Entry 6LYN (X-ray diffraction, 2.78 A resolution); this record covers chains A and C of the 3 polymer chains in the assembly.

Chain A:
Molecule: AA98 Fab heavy chain
From: Mus musculus
Notes: antibody fragment or engineered binder
Sequence (217 residues; each row starts with the number of its first residue):
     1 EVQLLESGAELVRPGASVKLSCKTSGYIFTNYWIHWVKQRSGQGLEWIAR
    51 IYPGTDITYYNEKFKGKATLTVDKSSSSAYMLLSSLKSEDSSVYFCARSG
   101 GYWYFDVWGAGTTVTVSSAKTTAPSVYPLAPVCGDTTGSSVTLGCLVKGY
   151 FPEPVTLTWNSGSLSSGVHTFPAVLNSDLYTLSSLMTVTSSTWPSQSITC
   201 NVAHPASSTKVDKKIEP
Unresolved in the structure: 133-137
Cystine bridges: C22-C96, C145-C200

Chain C:
Molecule: Cell surface glycoprotein MUC18
From: Homo sapiens
Notes: fragment: domain 4, domain 5
UniProtKB: P43121 (MUC18_HUMAN); numbering as in UniProt (aligned over 336-519)
Sequence (184 residues; row label = number of the first residue in the row):
   336 QELLVNYVSDVRVSPAAPERQEGSSLTLTCEAESSQDLEFQWLREETGQV
   386 LERGPVLQLHDLKREAGGGYRCVASVPSIPGLNRTQLVNVAIFGPPWMAF
   436 KERKVWVKENMVLNLSCEASGHPRPTISWNVNGTASEQDQDPQRVLSTLN
   486 VLVTPELLETGVECTASNDLGKNTSILFLELVNL
Unresolved in the structure: 519
Cystine bridges: C365-C407, C452-C499
Covalently attached groups: N-acetylglucosamine (NAG) linked to N418, N508
UniProt features mapped onto this chain:
  - glycosylation (N-linked (GlcNAc...) asparagine): N418, N449, N467, N508, N518
From the paper describing this entry:
  - mutagenesis - L392F, L394F, W441A: unchanged binding to AA98
  - mutagenesis - L392F, L394F, W441A: decreased signaling in response to activation of ECs

Chain A / chain C interface:
Contacting residue pairs (20; chain A residue first):
  N31(A) - Q356(C)  hydrogen bond
  W33(A) - F428(C)  hydrophobic
  W33(A) - P458(C)  hydrophobic
  W33(A) - D504(C)  hydrogen bond
  R50(A) - D504(C)  salt bridge
  Y52(A) - D504(C)
  Y52(A) - L505(C)  hydrophobic
  T55(A) - D504(C)  hydrogen bond (side chain-backbone)
  I57(A) - D504(C)
  Y59(A) - D504(C)
  G100(A) - E354(C)
  G101(A) - E354(C)  hydrogen bond (backbone-side chain)
  G101(A) - H457(C)
  Y102(A) - A352(C)  hydrophobic
  Y102(A) - E354(C)
  Y102(A) - N424(C)
  Y102(A) - A426(C)
  Y102(A) - H457(C)
  Y102(A) - Q478(C)  hydrogen bond
  W103(A) - P458(C)  hydrophobic
Also at the interface, not in a pair above, chain A (12 interface residues in all): Y104
Interface features reported in the paper:
  - residue pairs: E354(C)-G101(A), Q356(C)-N31(A), H457(C)-Y102(A), P458(C)-W33(A), Q478(C)-Y102(A), D504(C)-T55(A), D504(C)-W33(A)
  - epitope / paratope residues, chain A: W33(A), Y59(A), Y102(A), W103(A)
  - epitope / paratope residues, chain C: E354(C), Q356(C), H457(C), P458(C), Q478(C), D504(C)

In short:
The interface between chain A and chain C involves 12 residues on one side and 11 on the other, with 5
hydrogen bonds and 1 salt bridge. Among the polar pairs are R50(A)-D504(C), N31(A)-Q356(C) and W33(A)-D504(C).
The paper describes contacts between E354(C) and G101(A), Q356(C) and N31(A) and H457(C) and Y102(A) among
others. From the paper: L392F, L394F and W441A of chain C reduce signaling in response to activation of ECs;
epitope/paratope residues W33(A), Y59(A) and E354(C) among others.
Here chain A is AA98 Fab heavy chain (Mus musculus) and chain C is Cell surface glycoprotein MUC18 (Homo
sapiens). Entry 6LYN (CD146 D4-D5/AA98 Fab) was determined by X-ray diffraction.
